Entry 3DXD (X-ray diffraction, 2.20 A resolution); this record covers chains A and B.

[Chain A]
Molecule: Amyloid beta A4 protein-binding family B member 1
From: Homo sapiens
Notes: fragment: PTB2 domain
UniProtKB: O00213 (APBB1_HUMAN); residue numbers follow UniProt; this construct covers 534-667
Chain sequence (140 residues; numbered 534 to 673; the number before each row is that of its first residue):
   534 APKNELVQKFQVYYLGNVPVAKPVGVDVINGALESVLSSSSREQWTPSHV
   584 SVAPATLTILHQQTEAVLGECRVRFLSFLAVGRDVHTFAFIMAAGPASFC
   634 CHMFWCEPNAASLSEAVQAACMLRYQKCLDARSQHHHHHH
Unresolved in the structure: 534-536, 668-673
Construct notes: expression tag (668-673)
Curated features (UniProtKB/Swiss-Prot):
  - modified residue: Tyr-547 (Phosphotyrosine), Ser-610 (Phosphoserine)
  - mutagenesis: Tyr-546 (Y546F: No effect on phosphorylation by ABL1), Tyr-547 (Y547F: Abrogates phosphorylation and stimulation of transcription by ABL1, and increases the interaction with RASD1/DEXRAS1), Tyr-658 (Y658F: No effect on phosphorylation by ABL1)

[Chain B]
Molecule: Amyloid beta A4 protein
From: Homo sapiens
Notes: fragment: APP intracellular domain
UniProtKB: P05067 (A4_HUMAN); residues 664-695 here correspond to UniProt positions 739-770 (UniProt number = residue number + 75)
Chain sequence (35 residues; numbered 661 to 695; the number before each row is that of its first residue):
   661 GAMDAAVEPEERHLSKMQQNGYENPTYKFFEQMQN
Unresolved in the structure: 661-666, 694-695
Construct notes: expression tag (661-663); engineered mutation Glu-668 (Thr743 in P05067)
Reported in the primary citation:
  - mutagenesis - T668E: decreased binding to Amyloid beta A4 protein-binding family B member 1 (chain A)
  - conformationally variable residues (side-chain flip): Glu-671
  - post-translational modification sites: Tyr-682 (citing earlier work)

[How chain A and chain B interact]
Residue-residue contacts (57; chain A residue first):
  Val-557(A) with Glu-683(B)
  Val-559(A) with Gln-678(B); Gln-679(B); Asn-680(B); Gly-681(B)
  Val-606(A) with Asn-684(B), hydrogen bond (backbone-side chain)
  Arg-607(A) with Thr-686(B); Tyr-687(B); Phe-690(B)
  Leu-609(A) with Asn-684(B), hydrogen bond (backbone-side chain); Tyr-687(B)
  Ser-610(A) with Glu-683(B); Asn-684(B), hydrogen bond (backbone-backbone); Tyr-687(B)
  Phe-611(A) with Asn-680(B); Gly-681(B); Tyr-682(B); Glu-683(B)
  Leu-612(A) with Met-677(B), hydrophobic; Gly-681(B); Tyr-682(B), hydrogen bond (backbone-backbone)
  Ala-613(A) with Met-677(B); Gly-681(B)
  Val-614(A) with Leu-674(B), hydrophobic; Met-677(B), hydrogen bond (backbone-backbone); Gln-678(B)
  Gly-615(A) with Gln-678(B), hydrogen bond (backbone-side chain)
  Arg-616(A) with Gln-678(B), hydrogen bond (backbone-side chain); Gln-679(B)
  Val-618(A) with Leu-674(B), hydrophobic; Gln-678(B)
  Ala-626(A) with Tyr-687(B), hydrophobic
  Phe-632(A) with Tyr-687(B)
  Asn-642(A) with Glu-670(B), hydrogen bond
  Ala-644(A) with Glu-670(B); His-673(B); Leu-674(B), hydrophobic
  Ser-647(A) with His-673(B), hydrogen bond; Met-677(B)
  Glu-648(A) with His-673(B), salt bridge
  Gln-651(A) with His-673(B), hydrogen bond; Met-677(B); Tyr-682(B)
  Cys-654(A) with Tyr-682(B), hydrophobic; Asn-684(B); Thr-686(B), hydrogen bond (backbone-side chain)
  Met-655(A) with Tyr-682(B)
  Arg-657(A) with Thr-686(B)
  Tyr-658(A) with Pro-685(B); Thr-686(B), hydrogen bond (backbone-side chain); Phe-689(B), hydrophobic
  Cys-661(A) with Phe-689(B), hydrophobic; Phe-690(B), hydrophobic
  Leu-662(A) with Phe-689(B), hydrophobic
  Arg-665(A) with Phe-689(B); Phe-690(B); Met-693(B)
Also at the interface, not in a pair above, chain A (30 interface residues in all): Pro-556, Phe-608, Asp-617
Interface features reported in the paper:
  - interface residues, chain B: Glu-670(B)

[Overview]
30 residues of chain A and 17 residues of chain B are in contact; the contacts include 12 hydrogen bonds and 1
salt bridge. Polar contacts include Glu-648(A)/His-673(B), Val-606(A)/Asn-684(B) and Leu-609(A)/Asn-684(B).
The paper reports that T668E of chain B reduces binding to Amyloid beta A4 protein-binding family B member 1
(chain A); the interface residue Glu-670(B).
Chain A is Amyloid beta A4 protein-binding family B member 1 and chain B is Amyloid beta A4 protein, both from
Homo sapiens; the structure, Crystal structure of the intracellular domain of human APP (T668E mutant) in
complex with Fe65-PTB2, was determined by X-ray diffraction together with 3DXC and 3DXE from the same study.
